3BKC - chains L and H; structure by X-ray diffraction, 1.90 A resolution.

== Chain L ==
Name: WO2 IgG2a Fab fragment Light Chain Kappa
Organism: Mus musculus
Notes: antibody fragment or engineered binder
Chain sequence (252 residues; row label = number of the first residue in the row; a row labelled like 27A-27E holds insertion residues (27A, then the next letters in order); numbers below 1 keep their minus sign (Asp-32 is residue -32)):
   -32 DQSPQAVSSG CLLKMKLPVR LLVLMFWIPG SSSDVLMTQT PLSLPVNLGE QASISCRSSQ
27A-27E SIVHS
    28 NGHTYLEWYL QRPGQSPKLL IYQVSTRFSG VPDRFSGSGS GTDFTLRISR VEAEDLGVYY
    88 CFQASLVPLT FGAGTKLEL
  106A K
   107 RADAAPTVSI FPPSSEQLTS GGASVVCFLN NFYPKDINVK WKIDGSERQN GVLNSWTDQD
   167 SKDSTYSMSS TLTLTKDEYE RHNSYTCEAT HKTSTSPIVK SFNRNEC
Unresolved in the structure: -32 to 0, 213
Disulfide bonds: Cys23-Cys88, Cys133-Cys193

== Chain H ==
Name: WO2 IgG2a Fab fragment Heavy Chain
Organism: Mus musculus
Notes: antibody fragment or engineered binder
Chain sequence (228 residues; numbered 1 to 216 plus 12 insertion-coded residues; the number before each row is that of its first residue; a row labelled like 35A-35B holds insertion residues (35A, then the next letters in order)):
     1 EVTLKESGPG LLKPSQTLSL TCSFSGFSIR TSKVG
35A-35B VS
    36 WIRQPSGKGL EWLAHIYWDD DKRYNPSLES RLTISKDTSR DMVFMKI
82A-82C TSV
    83 DTADTATYYC ARRGFYGR
100A-100G KYEVNHF
   101 DYWGQGTTLT VSSAKTTAPS VYPLAPVCGD TTGSSVTLGC LVKGYFPEPV TLTWNSGSLS
   161 SGVHTFPAVL QSDLYTLSSS VTVTSSTWPS ESITCNVAHP ASSTKVDKKI VPRDCG
Unresolved in the structure: 1, 214-216
Disulfide bonds: Cys22-Cys92, Cys140-Cys195
Bound ions: Na+ near Asp56 (its only coordinating residue here)

== How chain L and chain H interact ==
Residue-residue contacts (81):
  His30(L) with Glu100C(H), salt bridge; Val100D(H)
  Tyr32(L) with Arg95(H); Glu100C(H), hydrogen bond (side chain-backbone); Asn100E(H)
  Glu34(L) with Arg95(H), salt bridge; Asn100E(H)
  Tyr36(L) with Phe100G(H), hydrogen bond (side chain-backbone); Trp103(H)
  Gln38(L) with Gln39(H), hydrogen bond; Tyr91(H), hydrogen bond
  Gln42(L) with Tyr91(H)
  Ser43(L) with Tyr91(H); Gly104(H), hydrogen bond (side chain-backbone); Gln105(H)
  Pro44(L) with Leu45(H), hydrophobic; Tyr91(H); Trp103(H)
  Leu46(L) with His100F(H); Phe100G(H)
  Tyr49(L) with Val100D(H), hydrophobic; His100F(H)
  Gln50(L) with Val100D(H)
  Phe55(L) with Asp101(H)
  Tyr87(L) with Gln39(H), hydrogen bond; Gly44(H); Leu45(H), hydrophobic
  Phe89(L) with Arg95(H); Phe100G(H), hydrophobic
  Ala91(L) with Arg95(H)
  Val94(L) with Tyr59(H)
  Pro95(L) with Trp47(H), hydrophobic; Asn60(H); Pro61(H)
  Leu96(L) with Trp47(H)
  Phe98(L) with Leu45(H)
  Ser115(L) with Thr137(H)
  Ile116(L) with Val127(H)
  Phe117(L) with Leu124(H); Ala125(H); Pro126(H); Thr137(H)
  Pro118(L) with Val127(H); Arg213(H), hydrogen bond (backbone-side chain)
  Pro119(L) with Arg213(H), hydrogen bond (backbone-side chain)
  Ser120(L) with Tyr122(H); Pro123(H)
  Glu122(L) with Val121(H); Tyr122(H); Pro123(H); Lys208(H), salt bridge
  Gln123(L) with Tyr122(H); Lys143(H)
  Ser130(L) with Leu141(H); Lys143(H)
  Val132(L) with Leu124(H), hydrophobic
  Phe134(L) with Phe166(H), hydrophobic; Ser178(H); Ser179(H); Ser180(H)
  Asn136(L) with His164(H); Phe166(H); Ser180(H), hydrogen bond
  Asn137(L) with His164(H), hydrogen bond
  Val158(L) with Gln171(H)
  Leu159(L) with Val169(H), hydrophobic; Gln171(H); Thr176(H)
  Asn160(L) with Val169(H)
  Ser161(L) with Phe166(H); Pro167(H), hydrogen bond (side chain-backbone)
  Trp162(L) with Pro167(H)
  Thr163(L) with Thr165(H); Phe166(H)
  Ser173(L) with His164(H), hydrogen bond; Phe166(H)
  Met174(L) with Phe166(H)
  Ser175(L) with Phe166(H); Ser178(H), hydrogen bond
  Thr179(L) with Lys143(H)
  Phe208(L) with Val127(H), hydrophobic
Also at the interface, not in a pair above, chain L (47 interface residues in all): Asn28, Ser126, Asp166, Thr177
Also at the interface, not in a pair above, chain H (47 interface residues in all): Ile37, Lys43, Glu46, Arg58, Gly106, Leu138, Gly139

== Overview ==
Chain L and chain H each contribute 47 residues to their interface; the contacts include 13 hydrogen bonds and
3 salt bridges. Polar pairs include His30(L)-Glu100C(H), Glu34(L)-Arg95(H) and Glu122(L)-Lys208(H).
Chain L is WO2 IgG2a Fab fragment Light Chain Kappa and chain H is WO2 IgG2a Fab fragment Heavy Chain, both
from Mus musculus; the structure, Crystal structure of anti-amyloid beta FAB WO2 (P21, FormB), was determined
by X-ray diffraction (same publication as 3BAE and 3BKM).
